1AJO - chain A; structure by X-ray diffraction, 2.07 A resolution.

== Chain A ==
Name: Circularly permuted (1-3,1-4)-beta-D-glucan 4-glucanohydrolase CPA16M-127
From: Paenibacillus macerans
Notes: EC 3.2.1.73
UniProt: P23904 (GUB_PAEMA); residues 66-214 here correspond to UniProt positions 1-149 (UniProt number = residue number - 65)
Amino-acid sequence (214 residues; numbered 1 to 214; the number before each row is that of its first residue):
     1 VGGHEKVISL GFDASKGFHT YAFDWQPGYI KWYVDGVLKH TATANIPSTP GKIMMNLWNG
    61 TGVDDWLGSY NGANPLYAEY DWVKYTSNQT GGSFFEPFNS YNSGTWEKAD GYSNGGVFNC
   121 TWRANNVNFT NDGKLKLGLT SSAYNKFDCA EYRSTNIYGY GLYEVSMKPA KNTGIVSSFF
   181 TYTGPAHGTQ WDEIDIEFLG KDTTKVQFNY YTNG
Disordered / not traced: 1-2
Disulfides: C120-C149
Bound ions: Ca2+: D81, P97, G133
Curated features (UniProtKB/Swiss-Prot):
  - active site: E193 (Nucleophile), E197 (Proton donor)

== In short ==
D81, P97 and G133 form the Ca2+ site. From UniProt: active-site residues E193 and E197.
Chain A is Circularly permuted (1-3,1-4)-beta-D-glucan 4-glucanohydrolase CPA16M-127 (Paenibacillus macerans);
the structure, Circularly permuted (1-3,1-4)-beta-D-glucan 4-glucanohydrolase CPA16M-127, was determined by
X-ray diffraction (same publication as 1AJK).
